Entry 6X5L (X-ray diffraction, 2.25 A resolution); this record covers chains A and B.

[Chain A]
Molecule: Coagulation factor IX
From: Homo sapiens
Notes: EC 3.4.21.22
UniProt: P00740 (FA9_HUMAN); residues 16-249 here correspond to UniProt positions 227-460 (UniProt number = residue number + 211)
Sequence (234 residues; row label = number of the first residue in the row):
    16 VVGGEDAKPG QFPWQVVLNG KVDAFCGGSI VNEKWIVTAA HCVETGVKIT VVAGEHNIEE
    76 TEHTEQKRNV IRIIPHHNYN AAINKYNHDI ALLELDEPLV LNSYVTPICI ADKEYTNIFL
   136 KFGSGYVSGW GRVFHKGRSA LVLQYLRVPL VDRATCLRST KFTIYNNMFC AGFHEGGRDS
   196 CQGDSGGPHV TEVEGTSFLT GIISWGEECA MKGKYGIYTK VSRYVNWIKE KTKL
Unresolved in the structure: 60
Disulfides: Cys-41/Cys-57, Cys-171/Cys-185, Cys-196/Cys-224
Metal / ion sites: Na+: Glu-70, Asn-72, Glu-75, Glu-77, Glu-80
Ligand contacts: UQG (4-{[5-hydroxy-6-(4-methylphenyl)pyrimidin-4-yl]amino}benzene-1-carboximidamide): Phe-40, Cys-41, His-56, Cys-57, Lys-100, Tyr-101, Asp-194, Ser-195, Cys-196, Gln-197, Ser-200, Ile-218, Ser-219, Trp-220, Gly-221, Glu-223, Cys-224, Gly-231
Swiss-Prot annotation at these positions:
  - active site (Charge relay system): His-56, Asp-104, Ser-200
  - binding site (Ca(2+)): Glu-70, Asn-72, Glu-75, Glu-77, Glu-80

[Chain B]
Molecule: Coagulation factor IX
From: Homo sapiens
Notes: EC 3.4.21.22
UniProt: P00740 (FA9_HUMAN); residues 85-145 here correspond to UniProt positions 131-191 (UniProt number = residue number + 46)
Sequence (62 residues; row label = number of the first residue in the row):
    84 MDVTCNIKNG RCEQFCKNSA DNKVVCSCTE GYRLAENQKS CEPAVPFPCG RVSVSQTSKL
   144 TR
Unresolved in the structure: 84-85, 102-106, 140-145
Disulfides: Cys-88/Cys-99, Cys-95/Cys-109, Cys-111/Cys-124
Differences from the reference sequence: initiating methionine (84)
Swiss-Prot annotation at these positions:
  - site: Arg-145 (Cleavage)

[Interface between chain A and chain B]
Residue-residue contacts (41; chain A residue first):
  Lys-23(A) / Gln-139(B)
  Pro-24(A) / Val-137(B)
  Pro-24(A) / Gln-139(B)
  Gly-25(A) / Val-135(B)
  Gly-25(A) / Val-137(B)
  Gln-26(A) / Val-135(B)
  Gln-26(A) / Gln-139(B)
  Pro-28(A) / Arg-134(B)
  Trp-29(A) / Gly-133(B)
  Leu-116(A) / Phe-130(B)
  Asn-117(A) / Phe-130(B)
  Ser-118(A) / Phe-130(B)
  Ser-118(A) / Ser-136(B)  hydrogen bond
  Ser-118(A) / Val-137(B)
  Tyr-119(A) / Val-137(B)  hydrophobic
  Thr-121(A) / Pro-131(B)
  Thr-121(A) / Arg-134(B)
  Pro-122(A) / Cys-132(B)
  Pro-122(A) / Gly-133(B)  hydrogen bond (backbone-backbone)
  Ile-123(A) / Cys-132(B)
  Cys-124(A) / Thr-112(B)
  Cys-124(A) / Cys-132(B)  disulfide
  Cys-124(A) / Gly-133(B)  hydrogen bond (side chain-backbone)
  Ala-126(A) / Phe-98(B)  hydrophobic
  Tyr-130(A) / Asn-92(B)  hydrogen bond
  Tyr-130(A) / Gln-97(B)
  Tyr-130(A) / Phe-98(B)  hydrophobic
  Tyr-130(A) / Cys-99(B)  hydrogen bond (side chain-backbone)
  Val-208(A) / Glu-96(B)
  Glu-209(A) / Glu-96(B)
  Gly-210(A) / Gly-133(B)
  Gly-210(A) / Arg-134(B)  hydrogen bond (backbone-side chain)
  Thr-211(A) / Gln-97(B)
  Thr-211(A) / Tyr-115(B)
  Thr-211(A) / Cys-132(B)
  Thr-211(A) / Gly-133(B)
  Thr-211(A) / Arg-134(B)  hydrogen bond
  Ser-212(A) / Gly-133(B)  hydrogen bond (backbone-backbone)
  Phe-213(A) / Gln-97(B)
  Phe-213(A) / Phe-98(B)  hydrophobic
  Phe-213(A) / Thr-112(B)
Interface residues without a listed pair, chain A (24 interface residues in all): Ile-125, Phe-134
Disulfides between the chains: Cys-124(A)/Cys-132(B)

[Summary]
Chain A and chain B form an interface of 24 and 16 residues respectively; the contacts include 1 disulfide
bond and 8 hydrogen bonds. Polar contacts include Ser-118(A)/Ser-136(B), Cys-124(A)/Gly-133(B) and
Tyr-130(A)/Asn-92(B). Chain A binds compound UQG.
Here chain A is Coagulation factor IX and chain B is Coagulation factor IX, both from Homo sapiens. Entry 6X5L
(Discovery of Hydroxy Pyrimidine Factor IXa Inhibitors) was determined by X-ray diffraction (same publication
as 6X5J and 6X5P).
